4HZB - chains A and B of the 6 polymer chains in the assembly; structure by X-ray diffraction, 2.60 A resolution.

# Chain A
Name: Putative cytoplasmic protein
Source organism: Ralstonia pickettii
Reference sequence: C6BHF2 (C6BHF2_RALP1); residue numbers follow UniProt; this construct covers 1-119
Amino-acid sequence (119 residues; numbered 1 to 119; the number before each row is that of its first residue):
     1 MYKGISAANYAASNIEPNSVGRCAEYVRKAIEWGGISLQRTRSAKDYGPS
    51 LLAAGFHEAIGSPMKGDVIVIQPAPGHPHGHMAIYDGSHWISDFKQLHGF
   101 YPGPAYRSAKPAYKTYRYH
Disordered / not traced: 1-3, 119
Modified residues: Mse1 (selenomethionine); Mse64 (selenomethionine; parent Met); Mse82 (selenomethionine; parent Met)

# Chain B
Name: Putative periplasmic protein
Source organism: Ralstonia pickettii
Reference sequence: C6BHF3 (C6BHF3_RALP1); residue numbers follow UniProt; this construct covers 23-151
Amino-acid sequence (150 residues; row label = number of the first residue in the row):
     2 MGSSHHHHHHENLYFQGHMGSAQAAVSQNSPEAAAISFYTWFIQHDSDQT
    52 YPLSEPDIERYVATDTVGRLRNDYAHAGPPNGVDYFLKVQDYDSRDWLAH
   102 IQVQRALMLGDVAVVPVSFGSQDPVHVLVFLKRVDATWKIIKIDDTWEYR
Disordered / not traced: 2-29
Modified residues: Mse2 (selenomethionine); Mse20 (selenomethionine); Mse109 (selenomethionine; parent Met)
Sequence notes: expression tag (2-22)

# Chain A / chain B interface
Pairs across the interface (33; chain A residue first):
  Pro75(A) with Tyr75(B); Ala76(B); His77(B)
  Gly76(A) with Ala78(B)
  Phe94(A) with Asp92(B)
  Lys95(A) with Asp92(B)
  Gln96(A) with Asp92(B)
  Leu97(A) with Asp92(B), hydrogen bond (backbone-side chain); Tyr93(B); Asp94(B)
  His98(A) with Asp47(B), salt bridge; Ser48(B); Asp92(B), hydrogen bond (backbone-side chain); Tyr93(B); Ser95(B), hydrogen bond
  Gly99(A) with Asp49(B)
  Phe100(A) with Asp49(B), hydrogen bond (backbone-side chain)
  Tyr101(A) with Asp49(B), hydrogen bond (backbone-side chain)
  Gly103(A) with Gln91(B)
  Pro104(A) with Tyr52(B); Val84(B); Asp85(B); Gln91(B)
  Ala105(A) with Pro80(B)
  Arg107(A) with Asp47(B), salt bridge; Ser48(B); Tyr52(B); Gln91(B), hydrogen bond (side chain-backbone)
  Ser108(A) with Tyr52(B); Ser55(B); Tyr75(B)
  Lys110(A) with Gln50(B); Ser55(B)
Also at the interface, not in a pair above, chain A (18 interface residues in all): His77, Pro102
Also at the interface, not in a pair above, chain B (21 interface residues in all): Thr51, Gly79, Val90

# Summary
Chain A and chain B form an interface of 18 and 21 residues respectively, with 6 hydrogen bonds and 2 salt
bridges. Polar pairs include His98(A)-Asp47(B), Arg107(A)-Asp47(B) and Leu97(A)-Asp92(B).
Here chain A is Putative cytoplasmic protein and chain B is Putative periplasmic protein, both from Ralstonia
pickettii. Entry 4HZB (Crystal structure of the type VI SeMet effector-immunity complex Tae3-Tai3 from
Ralstonia pickettii) was determined by X-ray diffraction (same publication as 4HZ9).
